PDB entry 7F54 | electron microscopy, 3.00 A resolution | chains B and N of the 6 polymer chains in the assembly

Chain B:
Protein: Guanine nucleotide-binding protein G(I)/G(S)/G(T) subunit beta-1
From: Homo sapiens
UniProt: P62873 (GBB1_HUMAN); residue numbers follow UniProt; this construct covers 2-340
Chain sequence (384 residues; each row starts with the number of its first residue; numbers below 1 keep their minus sign (Met-17 is residue -17)):
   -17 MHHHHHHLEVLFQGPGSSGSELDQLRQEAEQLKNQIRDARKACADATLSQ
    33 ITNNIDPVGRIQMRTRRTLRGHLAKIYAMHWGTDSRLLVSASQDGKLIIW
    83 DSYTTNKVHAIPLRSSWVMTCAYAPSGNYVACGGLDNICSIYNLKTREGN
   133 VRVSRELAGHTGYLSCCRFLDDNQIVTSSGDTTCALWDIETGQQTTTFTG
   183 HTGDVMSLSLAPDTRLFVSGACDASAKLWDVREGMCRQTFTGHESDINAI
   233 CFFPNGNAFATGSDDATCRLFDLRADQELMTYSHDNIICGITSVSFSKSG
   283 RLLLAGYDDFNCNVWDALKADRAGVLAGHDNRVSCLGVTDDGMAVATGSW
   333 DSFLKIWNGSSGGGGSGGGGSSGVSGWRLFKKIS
Not modelled in the structure: -17 to 2, 341-366
Differences from the reference sequence: initiating methionine (-17); expression tag (-16 to 1, 341-366)
UniProt features mapped onto this chain:
  - modified residue: Ser2 (N-acetylserine), His266 (Phosphohistidine)
  - natural variant: Leu30 (L30F: In MRD42; uncertain significance), Arg52 (R52G: In MRD42), Gly64 (G64V: In MRD42), Asp76 (D76E: In MRD42; D76G: In MRD42), Gly77 (G77S: In MRD42), Lys78 (K78R: In MRD42), Ile80 (I80N: In MRD42; I80T: In MRD42), His91 (H91R: In MRD42; uncertain significance), Ala92 (A92T: In MRD42), Pro94 (P94S: In MRD42), Leu95 (L95P: In MRD42), Arg96 (R96L: In MRD42), 5 further natural variant entries in UniProt

Chain N:
Protein: Nanobody35
From: synthetic construct
Notes: antibody fragment or engineered binder
Chain sequence (126 residues; row label = number of the first residue in the row):
     1 QVQLQESGGGLVQPGGSLRLSCAASGFTFSNYKMNWVRQAPGKGLEWVSD
    51 ISQSGASISYTGSVKGRFTISRDNAKNTLYLQMNSLKPEDTAVYYCARCP
   101 APFTRDCFDVTSTTYAYRGQGTQVTV
Disulfides: Cys22-Cys96, Cys99-Cys107

Interface between chain B and chain N:
Contacting residue pairs (21):
  Arg8(B) - Gln120(N)  hydrogen bond
  Glu12(B) - Gln3(N)
  Arg19(B) - Gln1(N)  hydrogen bond
  Arg19(B) - Gln3(N)
  Thr184(B) - Thr114(N)
  Cys204(B) - Ala116(N)
  Asp205(B) - Ala116(N)
  Asp205(B) - Tyr117(N)
  Ala206(B) - Tyr117(N)
  Thr223(B) - Gln1(N)
  Gly224(B) - Gln1(N)
  Glu226(B) - Gly26(N)
  Glu226(B) - Phe27(N)
  Glu226(B) - Thr28(N)
  Glu226(B) - Tyr32(N)  hydrogen bond
  Glu226(B) - Arg98(N)  hydrogen bond (backbone-side chain)
  Ser227(B) - Pro100(N)
  Ser227(B) - Tyr117(N)
  Asp228(B) - Tyr117(N)  hydrogen bond
  Asp246(B) - Pro102(N)
  Ile270(B) - Phe103(N)  hydrophobic
Also at the interface, not in a pair above, chain B (17 interface residues in all): Lys15, His225, Asp247
Also at the interface, not in a pair above, chain N (15 interface residues in all): Val2

Summary:
17 residues of chain B face 15 of chain N across their interface, with 5 hydrogen bonds. Polar pairs include
Arg8(B)-Gln120(N), Arg19(B)-Gln1(N) and Glu226(B)-Tyr32(N).
Here chain B is Guanine nucleotide-binding protein G(I)/G(S)/G(T) subunit beta-1 (Homo sapiens) and chain N is
Nanobody35 (synthetic construct). Entry 7F54 (Cryo-EM structure of afamelanotide-MC4R-Gs_Nb35 complex) was
determined by electron microscopy (same publication as 7F53, 7F55 and 7F58).
